9MU2 - chains C and I of the 42 polymer chains in the assembly; structure by electron microscopy, 3.54 A resolution.

# Chain C (and I)
Molecule: adaptor
Source organism: Staphylococcus phage 80alpha
Notes: chain I of this document is another copy of the same molecule, construct and numbering; everything in this record applies to it too
UniProt: A0AA96SLM5 (A0AA96SLM5_9CAUD); residues 1-100 here = UniProt positions 1-100
Amino-acid sequence (100 residues; each row starts with the number of its first residue):
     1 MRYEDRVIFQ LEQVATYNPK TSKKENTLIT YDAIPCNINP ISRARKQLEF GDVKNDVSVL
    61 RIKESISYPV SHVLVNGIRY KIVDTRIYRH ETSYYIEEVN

# Chain C / chain I interface
Residue-residue contacts (14; chain C residue first):
  K81(C) with D52(I), salt bridge
  V83(C) with A44(I); R45(I), hydrogen bond (backbone-backbone)
  D84(C) with S42(I), hydrogen bond; R43(I), hydrogen bond (side chain-backbone); A44(I), hydrogen bond (side chain-backbone)
  T85(C) with I41(I); S42(I); R43(I), hydrogen bond (backbone-backbone)
  R86(C) with I41(I)
  I87(C) with P40(I); I41(I), hydrogen bond (backbone-backbone)
  Y88(C) with P40(I), hydrophobic
  R89(C) with E4(I), salt bridge
Also at the interface, not in a pair above, chain I (9 interface residues in all): R2

# Summary
8 residues of chain C face 9 of chain I across their interface; the contacts include 6 hydrogen bonds and 2
salt bridges. Among the polar pairs are K81(C)-D52(I), R89(C)-E4(I) and D84(C)-S42(I).
Both chains are adaptor (Staphylococcus phage 80alpha). Entry 9MU2 (SaPI1 neck structure with DNA, tail
completion protein, and tape measure protein) was determined by electron microscopy together with 9MU3 from
the same study.
